Entry 8AIA (electron microscopy, 5.10 A resolution (low resolution: residue-level contacts below are approximate; hydrogen-bond / salt-bridge calls are withheld)); this record covers chains H and K of the 12 polymer chains in the assembly.

[Chain H (and K)]
Molecule: Crescentin
Source organism: Caulobacter vibrioides
Notes: chain K of this document is another copy of the same molecule, construct and numbering; everything in this record applies to it too
Reference sequence: A0A8F8EC09 (A0A8F8EC09_CAUVI); numbering as in UniProt (aligned over 1-457)
Amino-acid sequence (457 residues; row label = number of the first residue in the row):
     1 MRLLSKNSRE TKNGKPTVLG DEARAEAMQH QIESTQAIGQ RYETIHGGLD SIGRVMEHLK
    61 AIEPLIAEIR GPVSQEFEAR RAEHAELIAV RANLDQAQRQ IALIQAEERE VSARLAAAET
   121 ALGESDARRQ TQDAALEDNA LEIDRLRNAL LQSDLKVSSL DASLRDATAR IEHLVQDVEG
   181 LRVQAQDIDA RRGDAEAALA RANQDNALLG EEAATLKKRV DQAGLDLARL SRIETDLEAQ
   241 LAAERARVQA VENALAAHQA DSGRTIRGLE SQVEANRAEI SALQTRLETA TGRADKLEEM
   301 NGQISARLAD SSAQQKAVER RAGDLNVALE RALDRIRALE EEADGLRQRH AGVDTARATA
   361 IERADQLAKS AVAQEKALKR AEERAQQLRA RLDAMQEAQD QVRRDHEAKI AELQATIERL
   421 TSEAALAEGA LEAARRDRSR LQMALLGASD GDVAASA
Not modelled in the structure: 1-37, 217-457 (chain K: 1-54, 127-457)

[How chain H and chain K interact]
Contacting residue pairs - 20 pairs, chain H then chain K:
  Ile-38(H) / Phe-77(K)
  Gln-40(H) / Ile-69(K)
  Gln-40(H) / Arg-70(K)
  Gln-40(H) / Val-73(K)
  Gln-40(H) / Ser-74(K)
  Gln-40(H) / Phe-77(K)
  Arg-41(H) / Arg-70(K)
  Thr-44(H) / Ile-69(K)
  Thr-44(H) / Arg-70(K)
  Gly-47(H) / Ile-62(K)
  Gly-47(H) / Ile-66(K)
  Gly-48(H) / Ile-66(K)
  Asp-50(H) / Ile-62(K)
  Ser-51(H) / Leu-59(K)
  Arg-54(H) / Val-55(K)
  Arg-54(H) / His-58(K)
  Arg-54(H) / Leu-59(K)
  Val-55(H) / Val-55(K)
  Val-55(H) / Leu-59(K)
  His-58(H) / Val-55(K)
Other interface residues (no listed pair), chain H (12 interface residues in all): Glu-43
Other interface residues (no listed pair), chain K (11 interface residues in all): Met-56

[Summary]
The interface between chain H and chain K involves 12 residues on one side and 11 on the other.
Both chains are Crescentin (Caulobacter vibrioides). Entry 8AIA (Cryo-EM structure of crescentin filaments
(wildtype, C1 symmetry and large box)) was determined by electron microscopy (same publication as 8AFE, 8AFH,
8AFL, 8AFM, 8AHL, 8AIX and 8AJB).
